PDB entry 9GCS | electron microscopy, 3.90 A resolution | chains k and B of the 22 polymer chains in the assembly

Chain k:
Name: Polarity suppression protein
Organism: Enterobacteria phage P4
UniProtKB: P05460 (VPSU_BPP4); residue numbers follow UniProt; this construct covers 1-190
Amino-acid sequence (190 residues; row label = number of the first residue in the row):
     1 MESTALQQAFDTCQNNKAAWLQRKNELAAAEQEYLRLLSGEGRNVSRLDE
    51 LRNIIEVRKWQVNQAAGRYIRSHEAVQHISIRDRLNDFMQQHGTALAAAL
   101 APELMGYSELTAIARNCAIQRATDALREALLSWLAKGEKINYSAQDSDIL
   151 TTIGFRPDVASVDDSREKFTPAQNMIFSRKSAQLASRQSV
Unresolved in the structure: 1-3

Chain B:
Name: Transcription termination factor Rho
Organism: Escherichia coli
Notes: EC 3.6.4.-
UniProtKB: P0AG30 (RHO_ECOLI); residues 1-419 here = UniProt positions 1-419
Amino-acid sequence (419 residues; row label = number of the first residue in the row):
     1 MNLTELKNTPVSELITLGENMGLENLARMRKQDIIFAILKQHAKSGEDIF
    51 GDGVLEILQDGFGFLRSADSSYLAGPDDIYVSPSQIRRFNLRTGDTISGK
   101 IRPPKEGERYFALLKVNEVNFDKPENARNKILFENLTPLHANSRLRMERG
   151 NGSTEDLTARVLDLASPIGRGQRGLIVAPPKAGKTMLLQNIAQSIAYNHP
   201 DCVLMVLLIDERPEEVTEMQRLVKGEVVASTFDEPASRHVQVAEMVIEKA
   251 KRLVEHKKDVIILLDSITRLARAYNTVVPASGKVLTGGVDANALHRPKRF
   301 FGAARNVEEGGSLTIIATALIDTGSKMDEVIYEEFKGTGNMELHLSRKIA
   351 EKRVFPAIDYNRSGTRKEELLTTQEELQKMWILRKIIHPMGEIDAMEFLI
   401 NKLAMTKTNDDFFEMMKRS
UniProt features mapped onto this chain:
  - region: Gly-61 to Arg-66 (RNA-binding 1), Asp-78 to Tyr-80 (RNA-binding 1), Glu-108 to Tyr-110 (RNA-binding 1), Val-284 to Gly-288 (RNA-binding 2)
  - binding site (ATP): Gly-169 to Gly-174, Lys-181 to Met-186, Arg-212
  - site: Lys-326 (RNA-binding 2)
  - mutagenesis: Phe-62 (F62L/A: Defective for RNA-binding), Phe-64 (F64L/A: Defective for RNA-binding), Lys-181 (K181Q: Partial loss of ATPase, helicase and termination activity), Lys-184 (K184Q: Improves ATPase and helicase activity but reduced termination activity), Cys-202 (C202G/S: Does not affect the kinetics of ATP hydrolysis and inhibition by bicyclomycin), Asp-265 (D265N: Loss of ATPase activity, helicase and termination activity)
Metal / ion sites: Mg2+: Thr-185 (together with ATP)
Ligand contacts:
  - ATP (adenosine-5'-triphosphate), molecule 1: Thr-158, Pro-180, Lys-181, Ala-182, Gly-183, Lys-184, Thr-185, Met-186, Phe-355, Pro-356
  - ATP, molecule 2: Arg-366, Lys-367, Glu-369
From the paper describing this entry:
  - binding site for ATP: Lys-181, Met-186, Arg-212, Phe-355, Arg-366
  - Mg2+ coordination: Thr-185

Chain k / chain B interface:
Residue-residue contacts (12):
  Arg-43(k) / Tyr-197(B)
  Val-45(k) / Arg-146(B)
  Val-45(k) / Asn-198(B)
  Ser-46(k) / Ser-143(B)  hydrogen bond
  Ser-46(k) / Arg-170(B)  hydrogen bond
  Ser-46(k) / His-199(B)
  Asp-49(k) / Arg-144(B)
  Asp-49(k) / Arg-146(B)
  Ile-176(k) / Gln-374(B)
  Phe-177(k) / Gln-374(B)
  Arg-179(k) / Leu-370(B)
  Lys-180(k) / Gln-374(B)
Interface residues without a listed pair, chain k (11 interface residues in all): Arg-52, Glu-56, Gln-173
Interface residues without a listed pair, chain B (11 interface residues in all): Glu-369, Thr-373

In short:
Chain k and chain B each contribute 11 residues to their interface, with 2 hydrogen bonds. Polar pairs include
Ser-46(k)/Ser-143(B) and Ser-46(k)/Arg-170(B). Bound to chain B: ATP. From the paper: a binding site for ATP
at Lys-181(B), Met-186(B) and Arg-212(B) among others; Mg2+ coordination by Thr-185(B).
Chain k is Polarity suppression protein (Enterobacteria phage P4) and chain B is Transcription termination
factor Rho (Escherichia coli); the structure, Rho-ATP-Psu complex II, was determined by electron microscopy
(same publication as 8PEU, 8PEW, 8PEX, 8PEY and 9GCT).
